Entry 7YQQ (X-ray diffraction, 2.22 A resolution); this record covers chains A and B.

Chain A (and B):
Name: Pre-B cell enhancing factor related protein
From: Xanthomonas campestris pv. campestris
Notes: chain B of this document is another copy of the same molecule, construct and numbering; everything in this record applies to it too
UniProtKB: A0A0H2X5R2 (A0A0H2X5R2_XANC8); residues 1-468 here = UniProt positions 1-468
Sequence (482 residues; each row starts with the number of its first residue; numbers below 1 keep their minus sign (Met-13 is residue -13)):
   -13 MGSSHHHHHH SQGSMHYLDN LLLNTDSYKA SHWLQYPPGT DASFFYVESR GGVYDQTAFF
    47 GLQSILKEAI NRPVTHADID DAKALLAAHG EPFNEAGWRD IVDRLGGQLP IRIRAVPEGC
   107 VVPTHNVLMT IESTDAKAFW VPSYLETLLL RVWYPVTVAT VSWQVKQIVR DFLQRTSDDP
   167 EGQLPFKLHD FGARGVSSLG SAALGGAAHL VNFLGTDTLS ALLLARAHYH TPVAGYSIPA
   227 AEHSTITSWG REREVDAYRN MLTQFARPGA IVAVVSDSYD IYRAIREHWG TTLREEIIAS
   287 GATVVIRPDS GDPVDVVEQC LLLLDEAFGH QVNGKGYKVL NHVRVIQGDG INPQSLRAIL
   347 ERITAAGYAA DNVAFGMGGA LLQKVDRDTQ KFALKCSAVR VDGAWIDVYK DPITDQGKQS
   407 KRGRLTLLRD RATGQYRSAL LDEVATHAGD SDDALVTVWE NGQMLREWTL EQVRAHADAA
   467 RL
Disordered / not traced: -13 to 0, 401-404 (chain B: -13 to 0, 231-253, 397-404)
Differences from the reference sequence: initiating methionine (-13); expression tag (-12 to 0)
Ligand contacts: beta-nicotinamide ribose monophosphate (NMN): Phe177, Gly178, Arg180, Gly181, Asp203, Ala226, Arg293, Gly334, Asp335, Gly364, Gly365
Swiss-Prot annotation at these positions:
  - binding site (diphosphate): Arg180, His229, Arg293
  - binding site (beta-nicotinamide D-ribonucleotide): Asp203, Asp335, Arg373
  - modified residue: His229 (Phosphohistidine)
  - mutagenesis: His175 (H175F: Blocks the tunnel, results in a 403-fold decrease in catalytic efficiency with nicotinamide and shows a weaker binding affinity for the inhibitor FK866; when associated with F-224 ...), Arg180 (R180A: Loss of activity), Asp203 (D203N: Decrease in activity), Ile224 (I224F: Blocks the tunnel, results in a 403-fold decrease in catalytic efficiency with nicotinamide and shows a weaker binding affinity for the inhibitor FK866; when associated with F-175 ...), His229 (H229A: Retains some level of ATPase activity but it completely loses the ability to produce nicotinamide mononucleotide from nicotinamide; H229K/R: Loss of activity), Val291 (V291F: Blocks the tunnel, results in a 403-fold decrease in catalytic efficiency with nicotinamide and shows a weaker binding affinity for the inhibitor FK866; when associated with F-175 ...), Arg293 (R293A: Almost no change in activity), Ile332 (I332F: Blocks the tunnel, results in a 403-fold decrease in catalytic efficiency with nicotinamide and shows a weaker binding affinity for the inhibitor FK866; when associated with F-175 ...), Asp335 (D335N: Strong decrease in activity; D335S: Retains low activity), Arg373 (R373A: Loss of activity)
What the authors report for this chain:
  - binding site for beta-nicotinamide ribose monophosphate: Asp12, Tyr14, Phe177, Arg180, Asp203, Arg293, Asp335, Gly364, Arg373
  - mutagenesis - H229A, D335S, R373A: abolished catalytic activity
  - mutagenesis - H175F/I224F/V291F/I332F, R180A, H229K, H229R, D335N: decreased catalytic activity
  - mutagenesis - R293A: unchanged catalytic activity
  - post-translational modification sites: His229
  - specificity-determining residues: Asp203 (proposed by the authors, not directly observed)

Chain A / chain B interface:
Residue-residue contacts (162):
  Met1(A) with Met1(B); Glu54(B); Asn57(B)
  Tyr3(A) with Glu54(B), hydrogen bond; Leu209(B); Leu210(B); Ala213(B), hydrophobic; His214(B)
  Leu4(A) with Leu185(B), hydrophobic; Ala189(B), hydrophobic
  Leu9(A) with Leu205(B); Leu209(B), hydrophobic
  Asn10(A) with Leu185(B)
  Thr11(A) with Leu205(B)
  Asp12(A) with Ala179(B); Asp203(B)
  Ser13(A) with Thr202(B); Asp203(B), hydrogen bond (backbone-backbone); Leu205(B)
  Tyr14(A) with Asp203(B), hydrogen bond (backbone-side chain)
  His18(A) with Glu228(B)
  Gln21(A) with Ala226(B), hydrogen bond (side chain-backbone); Ala227(B); Glu228(B), hydrogen bond (side chain-backbone)
  Glu54(A) with Met1(B); Tyr3(B), hydrogen bond
  Asn57(A) with Met1(B)
  Asp67(A) with Arg212(B), salt bridge
  Leu71(A) with Leu209(B), hydrophobic; Pro218(B)
  Leu72(A) with Leu205(B), hydrophobic
  Ala74(A) with Val219(B), hydrophobic; Tyr222(B)
  His75(A) with Thr202(B), hydrogen bond (side chain-backbone); Leu205(B); Leu208(B); Gly221(B), hydrogen bond (side chain-backbone); Tyr222(B); Ser223(B), hydrogen bond (backbone-backbone)
  Gly76(A) with Ser223(B); Pro225(B)
  Glu77(A) with Ser223(B); Ile224(B); Pro225(B)
  Thr133(A) with Ala179(B); Arg180(B)
  Leu136(A) with Arg180(B)
  Arg137(A) with Ala179(B), hydrogen bond (side chain-backbone); Arg180(B); Val182(B); Ser184(B); Leu185(B)
  Trp139(A) with Arg180(B), hydrogen bond (side chain-backbone); Gly181(B); Val182(B); Ser183(B); Gln369(B)
  Tyr140(A) with Ser183(B)
  Ala179(A) with Asp12(B); Thr133(B); Arg137(B), hydrogen bond (backbone-side chain)
  Arg180(A) with Asp12(B), salt bridge; Tyr14(B), hydrogen bond; Glu132(B), salt bridge; Thr133(B); Arg137(B); Trp139(B), hydrogen bond (backbone-side chain); Arg373(B)
  Gly181(A) with Trp139(B)
  Val182(A) with Arg137(B); Trp139(B), hydrogen bond (backbone-side chain)
  Ser183(A) with Trp139(B); Tyr140(B); Ser183(B), hydrogen bond; Ser187(B), hydrogen bond
  Ser184(A) with Arg137(B); Ser184(B), hydrogen bond; Ser187(B), hydrogen bond
  Leu185(A) with Asn10(B); Arg137(B)
  Ser187(A) with Ser183(B), hydrogen bond; Ser184(B), hydrogen bond; Ser187(B), hydrogen bond
  Thr202(A) with Ser13(B), hydrogen bond (backbone-side chain); His75(B), hydrogen bond (backbone-side chain)
  Asp203(A) with Thr11(B); Asp12(B); Ser13(B), hydrogen bond (backbone-backbone); Tyr14(B), hydrogen bond (side chain-backbone)
  Leu205(A) with Leu9(B); Thr11(B); Ser13(B); Leu72(B), hydrophobic; His75(B)
  Leu208(A) with Leu71(B), hydrophobic; His75(B)
  Leu209(A) with Tyr3(B); Leu4(B), hydrophobic; Leu9(B), hydrophobic; Leu71(B), hydrophobic
  Leu210(A) with Tyr3(B)
  Arg212(A) with Asp67(B), salt bridge
  Ala213(A) with Tyr3(B), hydrophobic
  His214(A) with Tyr3(B)
  Pro218(A) with Leu71(B)
  Val219(A) with Ala74(B), hydrophobic
  Gly221(A) with His75(B), hydrogen bond (backbone-side chain)
  Tyr222(A) with Ala74(B); His75(B)
  Ser223(A) with Ser13(B); His75(B), hydrogen bond (backbone-backbone); Gly76(B); Glu77(B)
  Ile224(A) with Glu77(B), hydrogen bond (backbone-side chain)
  Pro225(A) with Ser17(B); Gly76(B); Glu77(B)
  Ala226(A) with Tyr14(B); Ser17(B), hydrogen bond (backbone-side chain); Gln21(B), hydrogen bond (backbone-side chain)
  Ala227(A) with Tyr14(B); Gln21(B)
  Glu228(A) with Tyr14(B), hydrogen bond; Lys15(B), salt bridge; His18(B), salt bridge; Gln21(B), hydrogen bond (backbone-side chain); Ser129(B), hydrogen bond; Glu132(B)
  His229(A) with Lys396(B)
  Ser230(A) with Cys382(B)
  Thr231(A) with His18(B); Gln21(B), hydrogen bond; Tyr22(B)
  Thr233(A) with Val394(B); Lys396(B)
  Ser234(A) with Pro23(B); Val385(B); Ile392(B)
  Trp235(A) with Gln21(B), hydrogen bond (side chain-backbone); Tyr22(B); Pro23(B); Pro24(B)
  Arg239(A) with Pro23(B)
  Asn246(A) with Leu20(B), hydrogen bond (side chain-backbone); Gln21(B)
  Met247(A) with Gln21(B)
  Gln250(A) with Leu20(B)
  Phe251(A) with Ser17(B); Leu20(B), hydrophobic; Gln21(B); Pro78(B), hydrophobic
  Gln369(A) with Trp139(B); Gln369(B), hydrogen bond (side chain-backbone); Val371(B), hydrogen bond (side chain-backbone); Asp372(B)
  Lys370(A) with Asp372(B), salt bridge; Asp374(B), salt bridge
  Val371(A) with Gln369(B), hydrogen bond (backbone-side chain)
  Asp372(A) with Gln369(B); Lys370(B)
  Arg373(A) with Arg180(B)
  Asp374(A) with Lys370(B), salt bridge
Other interface residues (no listed pair), chain A (75 interface residues in all): Pro78, Gly186, Ala188, Ala189, Thr204, Ser206
Other interface residues (no listed pair), chain B (81 interface residues in all): Phe31, Leu136, Gly186, Ala188, Thr204, Ser206, His229, Leu380, Tyr395

Overview:
75 residues of chain A face 81 of chain B across their interface; the contacts include 40 hydrogen bonds and 9
salt bridges. Polar contacts include Asp67(A)-Arg212(B), Arg180(A)-Asp12(B) and Arg180(A)-Glu132(B). From the
paper: a binding site for beta-nicotinamide ribose monophosphate at Asp12(A), Tyr14(A) and Phe177(A) among
others; H175F/I224F/V291F/I332F, R180A and H229K of chain A, among others, reduce catalytic activity; 9
substitutions were tested in all.
Chain A and chain B are both Pre-B cell enhancing factor related protein (Xanthomonas campestris pv.
campestris); the structure, Crystal Structure of Xcc NAMPT and its complex with NMN, was determined by X-ray
diffraction together with 8IGZ, 7YQO, 7YQP and 7YQR from the same study.
